5W9O - chains J and L of the 12 polymer chains in the assembly; structure by electron microscopy, 4.50 A resolution (low resolution: residue-level contacts below are approximate; hydrogen-bond / salt-bridge calls are withheld).

Chain J (and L):
Protein: Spike glycoprotein
From: Middle East respiratory syndrome-related coronavirus
Notes: engineered mutation(s): V1060P, L1061P; chain L of this document is another copy of the same molecule, construct and numbering; everything in this record applies to it too
Reference sequence: W5ZZF5 (W5ZZF5_9BETC); numbering as in UniProt (aligned over 1-1291)
Chain sequence (1329 residues; row label = number of the first residue in the row):
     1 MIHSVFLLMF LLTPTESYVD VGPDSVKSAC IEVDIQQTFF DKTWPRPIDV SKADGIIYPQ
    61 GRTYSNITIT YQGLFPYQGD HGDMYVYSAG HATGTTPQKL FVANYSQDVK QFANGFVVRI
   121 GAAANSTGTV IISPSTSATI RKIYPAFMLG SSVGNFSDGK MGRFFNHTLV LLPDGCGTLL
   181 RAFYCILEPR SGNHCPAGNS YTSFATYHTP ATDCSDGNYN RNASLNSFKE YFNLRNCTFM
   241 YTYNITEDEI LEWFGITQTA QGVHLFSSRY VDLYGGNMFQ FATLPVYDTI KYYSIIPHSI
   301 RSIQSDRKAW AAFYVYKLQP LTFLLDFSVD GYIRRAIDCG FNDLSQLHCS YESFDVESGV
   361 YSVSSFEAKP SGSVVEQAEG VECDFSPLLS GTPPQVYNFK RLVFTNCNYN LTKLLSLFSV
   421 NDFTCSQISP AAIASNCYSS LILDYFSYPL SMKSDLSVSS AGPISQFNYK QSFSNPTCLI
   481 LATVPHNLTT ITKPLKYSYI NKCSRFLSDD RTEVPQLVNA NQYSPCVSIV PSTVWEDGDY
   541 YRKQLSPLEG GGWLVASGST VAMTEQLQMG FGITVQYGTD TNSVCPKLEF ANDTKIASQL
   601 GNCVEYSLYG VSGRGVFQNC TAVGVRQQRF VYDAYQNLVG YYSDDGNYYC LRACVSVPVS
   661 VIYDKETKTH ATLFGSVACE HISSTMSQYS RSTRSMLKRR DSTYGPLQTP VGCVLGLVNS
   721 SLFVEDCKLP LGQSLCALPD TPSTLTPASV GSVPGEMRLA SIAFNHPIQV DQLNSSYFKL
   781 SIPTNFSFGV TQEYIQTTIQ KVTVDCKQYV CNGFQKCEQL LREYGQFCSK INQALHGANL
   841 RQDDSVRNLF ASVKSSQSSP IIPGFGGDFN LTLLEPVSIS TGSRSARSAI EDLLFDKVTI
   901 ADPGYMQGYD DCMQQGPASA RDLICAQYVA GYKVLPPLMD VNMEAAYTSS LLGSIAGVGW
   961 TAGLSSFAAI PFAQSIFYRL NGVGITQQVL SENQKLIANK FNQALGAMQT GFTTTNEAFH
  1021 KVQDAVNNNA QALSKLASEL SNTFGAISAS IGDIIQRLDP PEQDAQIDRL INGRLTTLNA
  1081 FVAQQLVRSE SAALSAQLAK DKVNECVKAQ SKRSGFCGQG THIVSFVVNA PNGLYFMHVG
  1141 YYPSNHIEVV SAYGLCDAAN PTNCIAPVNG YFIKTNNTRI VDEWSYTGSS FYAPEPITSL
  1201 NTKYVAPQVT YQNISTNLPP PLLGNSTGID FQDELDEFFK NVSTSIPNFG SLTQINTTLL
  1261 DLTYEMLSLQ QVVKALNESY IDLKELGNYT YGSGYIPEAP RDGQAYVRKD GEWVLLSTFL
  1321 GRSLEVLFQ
Not modelled in the structure: 1-17, 744-1329
Sequence notes: conflict F506 (Leu in W5ZZF5), A748 (Arg in W5ZZF5), G751 (Arg in W5ZZF5), P1060 (Val in W5ZZF5), P1061 (Leu in W5ZZF5); expression tag (1292-1329)
Cystine bridges: C30-C195, C176-C214, C185-C237, C339-C349, C383-C407, C425-C478, C437-C585, C503-C526, C603-C654, C620-C650, C679-C713, C727-C736

Chain J / chain L interface:
Residue-residue contacts - 39 pairs, chain J then chain L:
  Y58(J) with V625(L); Q628(L)
  G61(J) with T579(L); D580(L); Q628(L)
  R62(J) with Y632(L); Q636(L)
  T63(J) with G624(L); V625(L); F630(L); V631(L); Y632(L)
  Y64(J) with G624(L); Y632(L); D633(L)
  I67(J) with A634(L)
  A260(J) with R401(L); N521(L)
  Q261(J) with Q576(L)
  F279(J) with V625(L)
  Y287(J) with F399(L); R401(L); Y523(L)
  T289(J) with Q522(L)
  Y292(J) with E549(L)
  V329(J) with V623(L); G624(L)
  D330(J) with G624(L); V625(L)
  G331(J) with G624(L); V625(L)
  Y332(J) with V625(L)
  I428(J) with D510(L)
  S435(J) with R511(L)
  N436(J) with D509(L); D510(L); R511(L)
  C437(J) with R511(L)
  Y577(J) with R511(L)
Also at the interface, not in a pair above, chain J (24 interface residues in all): Q60, V153, A432
Also at the interface, not in a pair above, chain L (26 interface residues in all): V403, I442, L548, T581

Summary:
Chain J and chain L form an interface of 24 and 26 residues respectively.
Both chains are Spike glycoprotein (Middle East respiratory syndrome-related coronavirus). Entry 5W9O (MERS S
ectodomain trimer in complex with variable domain of neutralizing antibody G4) was determined by electron
microscopy together with 5VZR, 5W9H, 5W9I, 5W9J, 5W9K, 5W9L and 3 further entries from the same study.
